PDB entry 5Y3R | electron microscopy, 6.60 A resolution (low resolution: residue-level contacts below are approximate; hydrogen-bond / salt-bridge calls are withheld) | chains B and E of the 6 polymer chains in the assembly

Chain B:
Molecule: X-ray repair cross-complementing protein 5
Source organism: Homo sapiens
Notes: EC 3.6.4.-
UniProtKB: P13010 (XRCC5_HUMAN); numbering as in UniProt (aligned over 6-541)
Sequence (536 residues; each row starts with the number of its first residue):
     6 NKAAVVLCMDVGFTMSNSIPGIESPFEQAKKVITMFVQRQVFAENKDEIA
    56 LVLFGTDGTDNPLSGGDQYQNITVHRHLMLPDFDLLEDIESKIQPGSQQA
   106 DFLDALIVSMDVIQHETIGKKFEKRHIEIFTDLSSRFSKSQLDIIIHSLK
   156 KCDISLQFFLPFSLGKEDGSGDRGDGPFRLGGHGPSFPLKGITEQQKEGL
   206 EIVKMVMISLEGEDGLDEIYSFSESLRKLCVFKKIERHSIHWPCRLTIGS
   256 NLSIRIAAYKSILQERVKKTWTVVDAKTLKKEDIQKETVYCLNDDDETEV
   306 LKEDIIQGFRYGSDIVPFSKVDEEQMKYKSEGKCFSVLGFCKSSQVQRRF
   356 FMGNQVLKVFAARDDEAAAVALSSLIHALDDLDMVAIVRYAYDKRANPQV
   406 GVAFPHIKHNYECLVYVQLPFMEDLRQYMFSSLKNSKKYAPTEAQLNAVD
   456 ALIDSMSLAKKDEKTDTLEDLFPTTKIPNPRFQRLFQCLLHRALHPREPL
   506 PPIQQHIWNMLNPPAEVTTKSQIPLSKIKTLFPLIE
Unresolved in the structure: 171-180
UniProt features mapped onto this chain:
  - region: Leu138 to Leu165 (Leucine-zipper)
  - modified residue: Lys144 (N6-acetyllysine), Ser255 (Phosphoserine), Ser258 (Phosphoserine), Lys265 (N6-acetyllysine), Ser318 (Phosphoserine), Lys332 (N6-acetyllysine), Thr535 (Phosphothreonine)
  - cross-link (Glycyl lysine isopeptide (Lys-Gly)): Lys195 (interchain with G-Cter in SUMO2), Lys532 (interchain with G-Cter in SUMO2), Lys534 (interchain with G-Cter in SUMO2)

Chain E:
Molecule: 36-nt DNA strand
Source organism: Homo sapiens
Sequence (36 nucleotides; row label = number of the first residue in the row):
    16 CAGCTAATGGCCATAATACCATAATAATAGTTTTTA

Interface between chain B and chain E:
Pairs across the interface (10; chain B residue first):
  Lys265(B) - DA28(E)
  Tyr397(B) - DC27(E)
  Tyr397(B) - DA28(E)
  Lys399(B) - DC26(E)
  Lys399(B) - DC27(E)
  Arg400(B) - DC26(E)
  Asn402(B) - DT29(E)
  Asn402(B) - DA30(E)
  Pro403(B) - DA30(E)
  Gln404(B) - DA30(E)
Also at the interface, not in a pair above, chain B (8 interface residues in all): Gln360
Also at the interface, not in a pair above, chain E (6 interface residues in all): DG25

Overview:
8 residues of chain B face 6 of chain E across their interface.
Here chain B is X-ray repair cross-complementing protein 5 and chain E is a 36-nt DNA strand, both from Homo
sapiens. Entry 5Y3R (Cryo-EM structure of Human DNA-PK Holoenzyme) was determined by electron microscopy.
